9CD0 - chain A; structure by X-ray diffraction, 1.72 A resolution.

[Chain A]
Name: UDP-2,3-diacylglucosamine hydrolase
Organism: Klebsiella pneumoniae
Notes: EC 3.6.1.54
UniProt: A0A1S0WIC1 (A0A1S0WIC1_KLEPN); residue numbers follow UniProt; this construct covers 1-240
Amino-acid sequence (259 residues; each row starts with the number of its first residue):
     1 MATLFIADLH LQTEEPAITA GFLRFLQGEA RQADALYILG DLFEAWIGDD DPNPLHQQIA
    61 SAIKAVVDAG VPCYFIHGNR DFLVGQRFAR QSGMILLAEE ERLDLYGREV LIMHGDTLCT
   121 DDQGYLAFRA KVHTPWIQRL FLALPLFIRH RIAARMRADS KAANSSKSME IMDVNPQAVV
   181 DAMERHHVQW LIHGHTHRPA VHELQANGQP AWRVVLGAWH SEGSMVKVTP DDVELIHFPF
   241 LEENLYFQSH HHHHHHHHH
Disordered / not traced: 1, 163-169, 248-249, 253-259
Differences from the reference sequence: expression tag (241-259)
Bound ions: Mn2+ site 1: D8, H10, D41, H197; Mn2+ site 2: D41, N79, H114, H195
Residues lining bound ligands: A1AVX (N-[2-(5-{4-[6-chloro-4-(trifluoromethyl)pyridin-2-yl]piperazine-1-sulfonyl}-2,3-dihydro-1H-indole-1-carbonyl)phenyl]-N-methylmethanesulfonamide): E44, A45, W46, N79, R80, F82, L83, Y125, F128, K131, V132, I137, Q138, F141, I152, A153, M156, R157, S160, H195

[Overview]
Bound to chain A: compound A1AVX. The Mn2+ site 1 is built by D8, H10, D41 and H197. The Mn2+ site 2 is built
by D41, N79, H114 and H195.
Chain A is UDP-2,3-diacylglucosamine hydrolase (Klebsiella pneumoniae); the structure, Crystal structure of
the Klebsiella pneumoniae LpxH / JH-LPH-106 complex, was determined by X-ray diffraction (same publication as
9CCX, 9CCY, 9CCZ and 9CD1).
